3KZE - chains A and C of the 5 polymer chains in the assembly; structure by X-ray diffraction, 1.80 A resolution.

# Chain A (and C)
Protein: T-lymphoma invasion and metastasis-inducing protein 1
From: Homo sapiens
Notes: fragment: PDZ Domain; chain C of this document is another copy of the same molecule, construct and numbering; everything in this record applies to it too
Reference sequence: Q13009 (TIAM1_HUMAN); residues 841-930 here = UniProt positions 841-930
Sequence (94 residues; numbered 837 to 930; the number before each row is that of its first residue):
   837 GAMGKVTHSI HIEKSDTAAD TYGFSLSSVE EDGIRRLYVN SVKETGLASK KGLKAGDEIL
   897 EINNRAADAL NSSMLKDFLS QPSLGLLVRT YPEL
Not modelled in the structure: 837 (chain C: 837-838, 853-854, 867-868, 930)
Construct notes: expression tag (837-840); engineered mutation His844 (Gln in Q13009)
Curated features (UniProtKB/Swiss-Prot):
  - natural variant: His844 (Q844H: this construct carries the variant), Leu862 (L862F: In NEDLDS; uncertain significance)
  - mutagenesis: Lys879 (K879E: Strongly reduces affinity for SDC1), Lys912 (K912E: Strongly reduces affinity for SDC1)
From the paper describing this entry:
  - specificity-determining residues: Leu911, Leu915, Leu920

# How chain A and chain C interact
Residue-residue contacts - 24 pairs, chain A then chain C:
  Lys841(A) - Asp913(C)  salt bridge
  Ser863(A) - Pro918(C)
  Ser863(A) - Ser919(C)  hydrogen bond
  Ser864(A) - Pro918(C)
  Val865(A) - Asp852(C)
  Val865(A) - Pro918(C)  hydrophobic
  Glu866(A) - Asp852(C)
  Tyr874(A) - Gln917(C)
  Tyr874(A) - Pro918(C)
  Asn876(A) - His847(C)  hydrogen bond
  Asn876(A) - Glu849(C)  hydrogen bond
  Asn876(A) - Ser919(C)  hydrogen bond
  Ala891(A) - Asn899(C)
  Ala891(A) - Asn900(C)
  Gly892(A) - Asn899(C)
  Gly892(A) - Phe914(C)
  Gly892(A) - Gln917(C)  hydrogen bond (backbone-side chain)
  Thr926(A) - Arg901(C)
  Tyr927(A) - Arg901(C)  hydrogen bond (backbone-side chain)
  Tyr927(A) - Ser909(C)
  Tyr927(A) - Met910(C)  hydrophobic
  Tyr927(A) - Asp913(C)  hydrogen bond
  Pro928(A) - Arg901(C)
  Glu929(A) - Arg901(C)
Interface residues without a listed pair, chain A (16 interface residues in all): Val875, Lys890, Asp893

# Summary
Chain A and chain C form an interface of 16 and 13 residues respectively; the contacts include 7 hydrogen
bonds and 1 salt bridge. Polar contacts include Lys841(A)-Asp913(C), Ser863(A)-Ser919(C) and
Asn876(A)-His847(C). From UniProt: 2 mutagenesis sites on chain A. The paper reports specificity determinants
Leu911(A), Leu915(A) and Leu920(A).
Both chains are T-lymphoma invasion and metastasis-inducing protein 1 (Homo sapiens). Entry 3KZE (Crystal
Structure of T-cell Lymphoma Invasion and Metastasis-1 PDZ in Complex With SSRKEYYA Peptide) was determined by
X-ray diffraction together with 3KZD from the same study.
